Entry 7OQA (X-ray diffraction, 1.80 A resolution); this record covers chains A and P.

Chain A:
Protein: 14-3-3 protein sigma
Source organism: Homo sapiens
UniProtKB: P31947 (1433S_HUMAN); numbering as in UniProt (aligned over 1-248)
Chain sequence (253 residues; each row starts with the number of its first residue; numbers below 1 keep their minus sign (Gly-4 is residue -4)):
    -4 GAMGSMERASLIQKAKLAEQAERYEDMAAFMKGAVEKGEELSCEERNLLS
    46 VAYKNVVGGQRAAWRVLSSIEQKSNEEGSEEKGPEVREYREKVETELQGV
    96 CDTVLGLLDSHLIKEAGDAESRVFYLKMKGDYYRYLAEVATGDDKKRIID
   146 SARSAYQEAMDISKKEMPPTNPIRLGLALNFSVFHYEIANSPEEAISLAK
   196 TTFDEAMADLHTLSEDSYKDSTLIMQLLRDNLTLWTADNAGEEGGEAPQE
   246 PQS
Unresolved in the structure: -4, 71-77, 232-248
Construct notes: expression tag (-4 to 0)
Modified residues: Cys38 (S-hydroxycysteine; CSO)
Small-molecule neighbours:
  - 09W (N-[(5-carbamimidoyl-3-phenyl-thiophen-2-yl)methyl]-2,3-dihydro-1-benzofuran-7-carboxamide), molecule 1: Glu14, Cys38, Glu39, Asn42, Leu43, Val46, Pro167, Asp215
  - 09W, molecule 2: Ile191, Lys195, Phe198, Arg224, Leu227, Thr228, Thr231

Chain P:
Protein: Peptidyl-prolyl cis-trans isomerase NIMA-interacting 1
Notes: EC 5.2.1.8
UniProtKB: Q13526 (PIN1_HUMAN); residue numbers follow UniProt; this construct covers 61-77
Chain sequence (17 residues; row label = number of the first residue in the row):
    61 LVKHSQSRRPSSWRQEK
Unresolved in the structure: 61-68, 75-77
Modified residues: Ser72 (phosphoserine; SEP)

Interface between chain A and chain P:
Contacting residue pairs (21; chain A residue first):
  Lys49(A) - Ser72(P)
  Arg56(A) - Ser72(P)
  Arg129(A) - Ser72(P)
  Tyr130(A) - Ser72(P)
  Glu133(A) - Arg69(P)  salt bridge
  Pro167(A) - Trp73(P)
  Gly171(A) - Trp73(P)
  Leu174(A) - Ser71(P)
  Leu174(A) - Ser72(P)
  Leu174(A) - Trp73(P)
  Asn175(A) - Ser72(P)
  Asn175(A) - Trp73(P)  hydrogen bond (side chain-backbone)
  Val178(A) - Ser71(P)
  Glu182(A) - Arg69(P)  salt bridge
  Glu182(A) - Pro70(P)
  Ile219(A) - Trp73(P)  hydrophobic
  Leu222(A) - Arg74(P)
  Asn226(A) - Pro70(P)
  Asn226(A) - Ser71(P)  hydrogen bond (side chain-backbone)
  Leu229(A) - Arg69(P)
  Trp230(A) - Pro70(P)  hydrophobic
Also at the interface, not in a pair above, chain A (19 interface residues in all): Arg60, Lys122, Ile168

Overview:
The interface between chain A and chain P involves 19 residues on one side and 6 on the other; the contacts
include 2 hydrogen bonds and 2 salt bridges. Among the polar pairs are Glu133(A)-Arg69(P), Glu182(A)-Arg69(P)
and Asn175(A)-Trp73(P). Ligands of chain A: compound 09W.
Chain A is 14-3-3 protein sigma (Homo sapiens) and chain P is Peptidyl-prolyl cis-trans isomerase
NIMA-interacting 1; the structure, Ternary complex of 14-3-3 sigma, Pin1pS72 phosphopeptide, and WQ162, was
determined by X-ray diffraction.
